PDB entry 8E8G | X-ray diffraction, 2.13 A resolution | chains A and P of the 3 polymer chains in the assembly

[Chain A]
Molecule: DNA polymerase eta
Organism: Homo sapiens
Notes: EC 2.7.7.7
UniProtKB: Q9Y253 (POLH_HUMAN); numbering as in UniProt (aligned over 1-432)
Amino-acid sequence (435 residues; numbered -2 to 432; the number before each row is that of its first residue; numbers below 1 keep their minus sign (Gly-2 is residue -2)):
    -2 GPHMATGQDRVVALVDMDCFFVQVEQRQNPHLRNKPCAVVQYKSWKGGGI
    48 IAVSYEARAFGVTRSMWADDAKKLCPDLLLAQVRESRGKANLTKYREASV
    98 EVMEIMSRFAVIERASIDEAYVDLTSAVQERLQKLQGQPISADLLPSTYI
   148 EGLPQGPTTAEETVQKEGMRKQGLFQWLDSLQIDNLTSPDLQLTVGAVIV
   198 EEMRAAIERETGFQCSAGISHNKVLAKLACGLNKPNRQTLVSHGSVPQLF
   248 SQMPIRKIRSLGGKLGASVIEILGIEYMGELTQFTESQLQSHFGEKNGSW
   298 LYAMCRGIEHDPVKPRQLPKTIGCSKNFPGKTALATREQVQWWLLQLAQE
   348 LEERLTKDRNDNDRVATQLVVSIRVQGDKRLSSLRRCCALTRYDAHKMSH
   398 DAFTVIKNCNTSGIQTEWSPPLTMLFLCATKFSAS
Unresolved in the structure: 154-161, 411-412
Differences from the reference sequence: expression tag (-2 to 0)
Ion coordination: Mn2+ site 1: Asp13, Met14, Asp115 (together with 2'-deoxyguanosine-5'-triphosphate, diphosphate) (shared with DG10(P) of chain P); Mn2+ site 2: Asp13, Asp115, Glu116 (together with 2'-deoxyguanosine-5'-triphosphate) (shared with U9(P), DG10(P) of chain P)
Residues lining bound ligands: 2'-deoxyguanosine-5'-triphosphate / diphosphate: Asp13, Met14, Asp15, Cys16, Phe17, Phe18, Gln38, Ile48, Ala49, Tyr52, Arg55, Arg61, Leu89, Ser113, Ile114, Asp115, Glu116, Lys231
UniProt features mapped onto this chain:
  - binding site (Mg(2+)): Asp13, Met14, Asp115, Glu116
  - binding site (Mn(2+)): Asp13, Met14, Asp115, Glu116
  - binding site (a 2'-deoxyribonucleoside 5'-triphosphate): Arg61
Reported in the primary citation:
  - mutagenesis - S113A (3-fold): decreased catalytic activity on dN primer end

[Chain P]
Molecule: 9-nt DNA/RNA hybrid strand
Sequence (9 nucleotides; row label = number of the first residue in the row):
     2 AGCGTCAUG
Ion coordination: Mn2+ site 1: U9, DG10 (together with 2'-deoxyguanosine-5'-triphosphate) (shared with Asp13(A), Asp115(A), Glu116(A) of chain A); Mn2+ site 2: DG10 (together with 2'-deoxyguanosine-5'-triphosphate, diphosphate) (shared with Asp13(A), Met14(A), Asp115(A) of chain A)

[How chain A and chain P interact]
Contacting residue pairs - 34 pairs, chain A then chain P:
  Asp13(A) - DG10(P)  phosphate contact
  Phe17(A) - DG10(P)  hydrogen bond to the phosphate
  Phe18(A) - DG10(P)  hydrogen bond to the phosphate
  Gln38(A) - DG10(P)  hydrogen bond to the base
  Ile48(A) - DG10(P)  sugar contact
  Ala49(A) - DG10(P)  phosphate contact
  Arg61(A) - U9(P)  hydrogen bond to the base
  Ser113(A) - U9(P)  hydrogen bond to the phosphate
  Ile114(A) - DG10(P)  sugar contact
  Asp115(A) - U9(P)  phosphate contact
  Asp115(A) - DG10(P)  phosphate contact
  Glu116(A) - U9(P)  phosphate contact
  Glu116(A) - DG10(P)  phosphate contact
  Lys224(A) - U9(P)  salt bridge to the phosphate
  Ile255(A) - DA8(P)  phosphate contact
  Arg256(A) - DA8(P)  phosphate contact
  Ser257(A) - DC7(P)  phosphate contact
  Ser257(A) - DA8(P)  hydrogen bond to the phosphate
  Leu258(A) - DA8(P)  phosphate contact
  Gly259(A) - DA8(P)  hydrogen bond to the phosphate
  Gly260(A) - DC7(P)  phosphate contact
  Gly260(A) - DA8(P)  phosphate contact
  Lys261(A) - DT6(P)  phosphate contact
  Lys261(A) - DC7(P)  hydrogen bond to the phosphate
  Leu262(A) - DC7(P)  hydrogen bond to the phosphate
  Arg377(A) - DC4(P)  salt bridge to the phosphate
  Arg377(A) - DG5(P)  salt bridge to the phosphate
  Leu381(A) - DC4(P)  phosphate contact
  Arg382(A) - DG3(P)  salt bridge to the phosphate
  Arg382(A) - DC4(P)  hydrogen bond to the phosphate
  Arg383(A) - DG3(P)  hydrogen bond to the phosphate
  Arg383(A) - DC4(P)  salt bridge to the phosphate
  Cys384(A) - DA2(P)  sugar contact
  Cys384(A) - DG3(P)  hydrogen bond to the phosphate
Interface residues without a listed pair, chain A (30 interface residues in all): Cys16, Leu89, Lys376, Ser379, Ser380

[In short]
The interface between chain A and chain P involves 30 residues on one side and 9 on the other; the contacts
include 12 hydrogen bonds and 5 salt bridges. Polar contacts include Gln38(A)-DG10(P), Arg61(A)-U9(P) and
Phe17(A)-DG10(P). The paper reports that S113A of chain A reduces catalytic activity on dN primer end.
Here chain A is DNA polymerase eta (Homo sapiens) and chain P is a 9-nt DNA/RNA hybrid strand. Entry 8E8G
(Human DNA polymerase eta-DNA-rU-ended primer ternary mismatch complex:reaction with 10 mM Mn2+ for 180s) was
determined by X-ray diffraction together with 8E85, 8E86, 8E87, 8E88, 8E89, 8E8A and 8 further entries from
the same study.
